7PFA - chains E and I of the 28 polymer chains in the assembly; structure by electron microscopy, 9.70 A resolution (very low resolution: no residue pairs are listed; an interface is given only as per-side residue counts).

# Chain E
Name: Histone H3.2
Organism: Homo sapiens
Reference sequence: Q71DI3 (H32_HUMAN); residues 0-135 here correspond to UniProt positions 1-136 (UniProt number = residue number + 1)
Amino-acid sequence (136 residues; each row starts with the number of its first residue; numbering starts at 0):
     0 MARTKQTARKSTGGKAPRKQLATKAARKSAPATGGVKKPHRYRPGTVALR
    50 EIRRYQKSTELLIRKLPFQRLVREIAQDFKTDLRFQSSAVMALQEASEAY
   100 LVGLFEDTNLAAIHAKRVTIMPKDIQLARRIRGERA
Not modelled in the structure: 0-36, 134-135
Construct notes: engineered mutation Ala110 (Cys111 in Q71DI3)
UniProt features mapped onto this chain:
  - modified residue: Arg2 (Asymmetric dimethylarginine), Thr3 (Phosphothreonine), Lys4 (Allysine), Gln5 (5-glutamyl dopamine), Thr6 (Phosphothreonine), Arg8 (Citrulline), Lys9 (N6,N6,N6-trimethyllysine), Ser10 (ADP-ribosylserine), Thr11 (Phosphothreonine), Lys14 (N6-(2-hydroxyisobutyryl)lysine), Arg17 (Asymmetric dimethylarginine), Lys18 (N6-(2-hydroxyisobutyryl)lysine), Lys23 (N6-(2-hydroxyisobutyryl)lysine), Arg26 (Citrulline), Lys27 (N6,N6,N6-trimethyllysine), Ser28 (ADP-ribosylserine), Lys36 (N6,N6,N6-trimethyllysine), Lys37 (N6-methyllysine), Tyr41 (Phosphotyrosine), Lys56 (N6,N6,N6-trimethyllysine) and 8 more in UniProt
  - lipidation: Lys18 (N6-decanoyllysine)

# Chain I
Molecule: 788-nt DNA strand
Organism: synthetic construct
Sequence (788 nucleotides; row label = number of the first residue in the row):
     1 ATCGTCTCGCGCACTGGCCGCCATACTGGAGAATCCCGGTGCCGAGGCCG
    51 CTCAATTGGTCGTAGACAGCTCTAGCACCGCTTAAACGCACGTACGCGCT
   101 GTCCCCCGCGTTTTAACCGCCAAGGGGATTACTCCCTAGTCTCCAGGCAC
   151 GTGTCAGATATATACATCCTGTCATGTAAGTATTAAGGTAACCCAGTACT
   201 GTCTCGCGCACTGGCCGCCATACTGGAGAATCCCGGTGCCGAGGCCGCTC
   251 AATTGGTCGTAGACAGCTCTAGCACCGCTTAAACGCACGTACGCGCTGTC
   301 CCCCGCGTTTTAACCGCCAAGGGGATTACTCCCTAGTCTCCAGGCACGTG
   351 TCAGATATATACATCCTGTCATGTAAGTATTAAGGTAACCCAGTACTGTC
   401 TCGCGCACTGGCCGCCATACTGGAGAATCCCGGTGCCGAGGCCGCTCAAT
   451 TGGTCGTAGACAGCTCTAGCACCGCTTAAACGCACGTACGCGCTGTCCCC
   501 CGCGTTTTAACCGCCAAGGGGATTACTCCCTAGTCTCCAGGCACGTGTCA
   551 GATATATACATCCTGTCATGTAAGTATTAAGGTAACCCAGTACTGTCTCG
   601 CGCACTGGCCGCCATACTGGAGAATCCCGGTGCCGAGGCCGCTCAATTGG
   651 TCGTAGACAGCTCTAGCACCGCTTAAACGCACGTACGCGCTGTCCCCCGC
   701 GTTTTAACCGCCAAGGGGATTACTCCCTAGTCTCCAGGCACGTGTCAGAT
   751 ATATACATCCTGTCATGTAAGTATTAAGGTAACCCGAT
Not modelled in the structure: 1-15, 577-788

# Interface between chain E and chain I
At this resolution (10 A) residue pairs are not listed: 22 residues of chain E and 13 of chain I lie at the interface.

# Overview
Chain E and chain I form an interface of 22 and 13 residues respectively.
Chain E is Histone H3.2 (Homo sapiens) and chain I is a 788-nt DNA strand (synthetic construct); the
structure, Trinucleosome of the 4x197 nucleosome array containing H1, was determined by electron microscopy
together with 7PET, 7PEU, 7PEV, 7PEW, 7PEX, 7PEY and 16 further entries from the same study.
